PDB entry 2DVQ | X-ray diffraction, 2.04 A resolution | chains B and Q of the 4 polymer chains in the assembly

Chain B:
Name: Bromodomain-containing protein 2
Organism: Homo sapiens
Notes: fragment: N-terminal bromodomain, BD1
UniProtKB: P25440 (BRD2_HUMAN); numbering as in UniProt (aligned over 73-194)
Chain sequence (122 residues; row label = number of the first residue in the row):
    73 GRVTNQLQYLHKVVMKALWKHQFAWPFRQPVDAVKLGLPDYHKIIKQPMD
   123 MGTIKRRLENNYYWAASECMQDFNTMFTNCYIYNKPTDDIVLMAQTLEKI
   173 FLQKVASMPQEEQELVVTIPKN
Unresolved in the structure: 185-194
Differences from the reference sequence: modified residue (87, 121, 123, 142, 148, 165, 180)
Modified positions: Mse87, Mse121, Mse123, Mse142, Mse148, Mse165, Mse180 (selenomethionine; parent Met)
UniProt features mapped onto this chain:
  - binding site (a protein): Asp112, Tyr155, Asn156, Lys157, Asp160, Asp161
Reported in the primary citation:
  - mutagenesis - P111D/D112A, D112A/I116E, N156D/D160A, K157A/D160A, P158D: decreased binding to histone H4 (chain Q)

Chain Q:
Name: histone H4
Notes: fragment: N-term tail
Chain sequence (15 residues; each row starts with the number of its first residue):
     1 SGRGKGGKGLGKGGA
Modified positions: Lys12 (n(6)-acetyllysine; ALY)
Reported in the primary citation:
  - post-translational modification sites: Lys12

How chain B and chain Q interact:
Residue-residue contacts - 39 pairs, chain B then chain Q:
  Phe99(B) - Lys12(Q)
  Val103(B) - Lys12(Q)
  Leu108(B) - Lys12(Q)
  Leu110(B) - Gly11(Q)
  Leu110(B) - Lys12(Q)
  Asp112(B) - Gly9(Q)
  Asp112(B) - Leu10(Q)
  Lys115(B) - Gly4(Q)
  Ile116(B) - Ser1(Q)  hydrogen bond (backbone-side chain)
  Ile116(B) - Gly2(Q)
  Ile116(B) - Arg3(Q)  hydrogen bond (backbone-backbone)
  Ile116(B) - Gly4(Q)
  Ile116(B) - Lys5(Q)
  Ile117(B) - Ser1(Q)
  Lys118(B) - Ser1(Q)  hydrogen bond (backbone-side chain)
  Gln119(B) - Ser1(Q)
  Asn151(B) - Ser1(Q)  hydrogen bond (side chain-backbone)
  Cys152(B) - Lys12(Q)
  Tyr153(B) - Lys8(Q)  hydrogen bond (backbone-side chain)
  Ile154(B) - Gly2(Q)
  Ile154(B) - Lys8(Q)  hydrogen bond (backbone-side chain)
  Tyr155(B) - Lys8(Q)
  Tyr155(B) - Gly9(Q)  hydrogen bond (backbone-backbone)
  Tyr155(B) - Leu10(Q)
  Tyr155(B) - Gly11(Q)
  Asn156(B) - Lys8(Q)
  Asn156(B) - Gly11(Q)
  Asn156(B) - Lys12(Q)  hydrogen bond (side chain-backbone)
  Lys157(B) - Lys8(Q)
  Lys157(B) - Leu10(Q)  hydrogen bond (side chain-backbone)
  Thr159(B) - Gly14(Q)
  Thr159(B) - Ala15(Q)
  Asp160(B) - Gly11(Q)
  Asp160(B) - Lys12(Q)  hydrogen bond (side chain-backbone)
  Asp160(B) - Gly13(Q)  hydrogen bond (side chain-backbone)
  Asp160(B) - Gly14(Q)
  Asp161(B) - Gly13(Q)  hydrogen bond (backbone-backbone)
  Asp161(B) - Ala15(Q)
  Ile162(B) - Lys12(Q)
Interface residues without a listed pair, chain B (22 interface residues in all): Pro98
From the paper, about this interface:
  - residue pairs: Pro98(B)-Lys12(Q) (hydrophobic contact), Phe99(B)-Lys12(Q) (hydrophobic contact), Val103(B)-Lys12(Q) (hydrophobic contact), Leu108(B)-Lys12(Q) (hydrophobic contact), Tyr113(B)-Lys12(Q) (water-mediated contact), Cys152(B)-Lys12(Q) (hydrophobic contact), Tyr153(B)-Lys8(Q) (backbone contact), Ile154(B)-Lys8(Q) (backbone contact), Asn156(B)-Lys12(Q), Asn156(B)-Lys8(Q) (backbone contact), Lys157(B)-Leu10(Q), Thr159(B)-Ala15(Q) (backbone contact), Asp160(B)-Lys12(Q), Asp160(B)-Gly13(Q) (hydrogen bond), Asp161(B)-Gly13(Q) (backbone contact), Ile162(B)-Lys12(Q) (hydrophobic contact)
  - hot spots on chain B (mutagenesis) - Y113A: decreased binding to histone H4 (chain Q)
  - hot spots on chain Q (mutagenesis) - K8A: decreased binding to Bromodomain-containing protein 2 (chain B)

Summary:
Chain B and chain Q form an interface of 22 and 13 residues respectively, with 12 hydrogen bonds. Among the
polar pairs are Ile116(B)-Ser1(Q), Lys118(B)-Ser1(Q) and Asn151(B)-Ser1(Q). The authors report hydrophobic
contacts between Pro98(B) and Lys12(Q), Phe99(B) and Lys12(Q) and Val103(B) and Lys12(Q) among others; a
water-mediated contact between Tyr113(B) and Lys12(Q); backbone contacts between Tyr153(B) and Lys8(Q),
Ile154(B) and Lys8(Q) and Asn156(B) and Lys8(Q) among others. The paper reports that P111D/D112A, D112A/I116E
and N156D/D160A of chain B, among others, reduce binding to histone H4 (chain Q); a modification site at
Lys12(Q); 7 substitutions were tested in all.
Here chain B is Bromodomain-containing protein 2 (Homo sapiens) and chain Q is histone H4. Entry 2DVQ (Crystal
structure analysis of the N-terminal bromodomain of human BRD2 complexed with acetylated histone H4 peptide)
was determined by X-ray diffraction, deposited together with 2DVR and 2DVS.
